3EQL - chains C and D of the 6 polymer chains in the assembly; structure by X-ray diffraction, 2.70 A resolution.

Chain C:
Protein: DNA-directed RNA polymerase subunit beta
From: Thermus thermophilus
Notes: EC 2.7.7.6
UniProt: Q8RQE9 (RPOB_THET8); residues 1-1119 here = UniProt positions 1-1119
Amino-acid sequence (1119 residues; each row starts with the number of its first residue):
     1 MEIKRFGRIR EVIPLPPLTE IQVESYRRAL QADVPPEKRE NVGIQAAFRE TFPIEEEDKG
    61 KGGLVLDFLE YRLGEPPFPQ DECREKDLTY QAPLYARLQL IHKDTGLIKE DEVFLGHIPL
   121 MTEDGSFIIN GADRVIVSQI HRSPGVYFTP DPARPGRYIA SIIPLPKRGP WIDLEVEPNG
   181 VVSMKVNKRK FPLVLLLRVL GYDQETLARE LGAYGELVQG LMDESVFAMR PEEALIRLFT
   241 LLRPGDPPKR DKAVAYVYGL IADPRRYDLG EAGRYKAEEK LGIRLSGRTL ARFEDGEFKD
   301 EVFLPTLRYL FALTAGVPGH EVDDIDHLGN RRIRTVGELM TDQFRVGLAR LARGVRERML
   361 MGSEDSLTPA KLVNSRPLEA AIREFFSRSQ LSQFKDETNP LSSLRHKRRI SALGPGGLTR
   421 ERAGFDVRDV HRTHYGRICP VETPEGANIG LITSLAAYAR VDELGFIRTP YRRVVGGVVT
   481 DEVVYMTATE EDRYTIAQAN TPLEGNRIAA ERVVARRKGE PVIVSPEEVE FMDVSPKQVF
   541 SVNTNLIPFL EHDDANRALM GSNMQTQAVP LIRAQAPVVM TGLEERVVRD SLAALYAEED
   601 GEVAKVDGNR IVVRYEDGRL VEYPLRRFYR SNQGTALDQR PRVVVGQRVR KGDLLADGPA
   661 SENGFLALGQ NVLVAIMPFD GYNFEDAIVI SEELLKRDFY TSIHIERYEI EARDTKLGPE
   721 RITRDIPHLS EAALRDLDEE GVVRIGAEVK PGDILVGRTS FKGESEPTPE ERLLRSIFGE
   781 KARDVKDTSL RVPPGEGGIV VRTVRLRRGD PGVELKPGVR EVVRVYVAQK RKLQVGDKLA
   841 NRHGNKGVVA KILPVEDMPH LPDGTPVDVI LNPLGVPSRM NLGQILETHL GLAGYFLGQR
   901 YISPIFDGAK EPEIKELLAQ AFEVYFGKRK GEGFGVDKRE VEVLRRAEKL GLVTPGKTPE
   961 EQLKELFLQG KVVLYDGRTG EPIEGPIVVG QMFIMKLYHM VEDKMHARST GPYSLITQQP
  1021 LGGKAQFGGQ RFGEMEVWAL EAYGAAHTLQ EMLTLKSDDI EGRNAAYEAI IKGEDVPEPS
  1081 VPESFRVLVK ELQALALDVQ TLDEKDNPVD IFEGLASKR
Residues lining bound ligands: Myxopyronin B (MXP): Glu-1034, Val-1037, Trp-1038, Glu-1041, Ser-1084, Phe-1085, Leu-1088, Leu-1092

Chain D:
Protein: DNA-directed RNA polymerase subunit beta'
From: Thermus thermophilus
Notes: EC 2.7.7.6
UniProt: Q8RQE8 (RPOC_THET8); residues 1-1524 here = UniProt positions 1-1524
Amino-acid sequence (1524 residues; row label = number of the first residue in the row):
     1 MKKEVRKVRI ALASPEKIRS WSYGEVEKPE TINYRTLKPE RDGLFDERIF GPIKDYECAC
    61 GKYKRQRFEG KVCERCGVEV TKSIVRRYRM GHIELATPAA HIWFVKDVPS KIGTLLDLSA
   121 TELEQVLYFS KYIVLDPKGA ILNGVPVEKR QLLTDEEYRE LRYGKQETYP LPPGVDALVK
   181 DGEEVVKGQE LAPGVVSRLD GVALYRFPRR VRVEYVKKER AGLRLPLAAW VEKEAYKPGE
   241 ILAELPEPYL FRAEEEGVVE LKELEEGAFL VLRREDEPVA TYFLPVGMTP LVVHGEIVEK
   301 GQPLAEAKGL LRMPRQVRAA QVEAEEEGET VYLTLFLEWT EPKDYRVQPH MNVVVPEGAR
   361 VEAGDKIVAA IDPEEEVIAE AEGVVHLHEP ASILVVKARV YPFEDDVEVS TGDRVAPGDV
   421 LADGGKVKSD VYGRVEVDLV RNVVRVVESY DIDARMGAEA IQQLLKELDL EALEKELLEE
   481 MKHPSRARRA KARKRLEVVR AFLDSGNRPE WMILEAVPVL PPDLRPMVQV DGGRFATSDL
   541 NDLYRRLINR NNRLKKLLAQ GAPEIIIRNE KRMLQEAVDA LLDNGRRGAP VTNPGSDRPL
   601 RSLTDILSGK QGRFRQNLLG KRVDYSGRSV IVVGPQLKLH QCGLPKRMAL ELFKPFLLKK
   661 MEEKGIAPNV KAARRMLERQ RDIKDEVWDA LEEVIHGKVV LLNRAPTLHR LGIQAFQPVL
   721 VEGQSIQLHP LVCEAFNADF DGDQMAVHVP LSSFAQAEAR IQMLSAHNLL SPASGEPLAK
   781 PSRDIILGLY YITQVRKEKK GAGLEFATPE EALAAHERGE VALNAPIKVA GRETSVGRLK
   841 YVFANPDEAL LAVAHGIVDL QDVVTVRYMG KRLETSPGRI LFARIVAEAV EDEKVAWELI
   901 QLDVPQEKNS LKDLVYQAFL RLGMEKTARL LDALKYYGFT FSTTSGITIG IDDAVIPEEK
   961 KQYLEEADRK LLQIEQAYEM GFLTDRERYD QILQLWTETT EKVTQAVFKN FEENYPFNPL
  1021 YVMAQSGARG NPQQIRQLCG LRGLMQKPSG ETFEVPVRSS FREGLTVLEY FISSHGARKG
  1081 GADTALRTAD SGYLTRKLVD VTHEIVVREA DCGTTNYISV PLFQPDEVTR SLRLRKRADI
  1141 EAGLYGRVLA REVEVLGVRL EEGRYLSMDD VHLLIKAAEA GEIQEVPVRS PLTCQTRYGV
  1201 CQKCYGYDLS MARPVSIGEA VGIVAAQSIG EPGTQLTMRT FHTGGVAGAA DITQGLPRVI
  1261 ELFEARRPKA KAVISEIDGV VRIEETEEKL SVFVESEGFS KEYKLPKEAR LLVKDGDYVE
  1321 AGQPLTRGAI DPHQLLEAKG PEAVERYLVE EIQKVYRAQG VKLHDKHIEI VVRQMMKYVE
  1381 VTDPGDSRLL EGQVLEKWDV EALNERLIAE GKTPVAWKPL LMGVTKSALS TKSWLSAASF
  1441 QNTTHVLTEA AIAGKKDELI GLKENVILGR LIPAGTGSDF VRFTQVVDQK TLKAIEEARK
  1501 EAVEAKERPA ARRGVKREQP GKQA
Disordered / not traced: 1, 208-390, 1506-1524
Metal / ion sites: Zn2+ site 1: Cys-58, Cys-60, Cys-73, Cys-76; Mg2+: Asp-739, Asp-741, Asp-743; Zn2+ site 2: Cys-1112, Cys-1194, Cys-1201, Cys-1204
Residues lining bound ligands: Myxopyronin B (MXP): Leu-607, Lys-610, Gln-611, Leu-618, Leu-619, Gly-620, Lys-621, Val-1099, His-1103, Leu-1435, Ala-1438, Ser-1439, Thr-1443, Lys-1463, Val-1466, Ile-1467
From the paper describing this entry:
  - conformationally variable residues (loop rearrangement): Ser-602 to Lys-621

Interface between chain C and chain D:
Pairs across the interface - 336 pairs, chain C then chain D:
  Phe-425(C) with Lys-1079(D); Ala-1082(D), hydrophobic; Asp-1083(D); Leu-1086(D), hydrophobic
  Arg-428(C) with Arg-1078(D), hydrogen bond (backbone-side chain)
  Asp-429(C) with Arg-1078(D)
  Val-430(C) with Ser-1074(D); His-1075(D), hydrogen bond (backbone-side chain); Arg-1078(D)
  His-431(C) with Phe-1071(D)
  Arg-432(C) with Phe-1071(D)
  Tyr-435(C) with Leu-1068(D); Phe-1071(D), hydrophobic
  Cys-439(C) with Arg-1078(D)
  Pro-440(C) with Arg-1078(D), hydrogen bond (backbone-side chain)
  Thr-443(C) with Arg-1078(D)
  Gly-450(C) with Arg-1078(D)
  Gln-498(C) with Val-1067(D); Leu-1068(D)
  Asn-500(C) with Thr-1066(D); Val-1067(D)
  Glu-520(C) with Lys-1047(D), salt bridge
  Pro-521(C) with Leu-1068(D), hydrophobic; Ile-1072(D), hydrophobic
  Phe-540(C) with Tyr-1070(D), hydrophobic
  Leu-550(C) with Tyr-1070(D)
  Glu-551(C) with Leu-1065(D), hydrogen bond (backbone-backbone)
  His-552(C) with Phe-1061(D), hydrogen bond (side chain-backbone); Arg-1062(D), hydrogen bond (side chain-backbone); Glu-1063(D); Gly-1064(D)
  Asp-553(C) with Phe-1061(D); Tyr-1070(D), hydrogen bond (backbone-side chain)
  Asp-554(C) with Phe-1061(D); Tyr-1070(D)
  Ala-555(C) with Tyr-1070(D), hydrogen bond (backbone-side chain)
  Ala-558(C) with Tyr-1070(D)
  Ile-676(C) with Thr-948(D); Ile-949(D)
  Met-677(C) with Thr-943(D)
  Pro-678(C) with Ser-942(D); Thr-943(D); Ile-947(D), hydrophobic
  Phe-679(C) with Thr-943(D)
  Asp-680(C) with Gln-636(D); Phe-939(D); Thr-943(D)
  Gly-681(C) with Val-633(D); Pro-635(D); Phe-939(D)
  Tyr-682(C) with Val-633(D); Pro-635(D); Gln-636(D), hydrogen bond
  Asn-683(C) with Asp-784(D)
  Phe-684(C) with Pro-730(D); Cys-733(D), hydrophobic; Phe-740(D), hydrophobic; Ser-782(D); Asp-784(D)
  Glu-685(C) with Ala-738(D); Asp-739(D); Arg-783(D); Arg-1029(D), salt bridge
  Asp-686(C) with Asp-739(D); Phe-740(D); Asp-741(D)
  Ala-687(C) with Val-633(D), hydrophobic
  Arg-713(C) with Asp-531(D), salt bridge; Gly-532(D)
  Leu-729(C) with Arg-675(D)
  Ala-733(C) with Arg-679(D)
  Glu-748(C) with Arg-681(D), salt bridge
  Lys-750(C) with Arg-681(D)
  Pro-751(C) with Gln-680(D)
  Glu-770(C) with Arg-65(D), salt bridge
  Glu-796(C) with Gln-680(D)
  Gly-818(C) with Gly-532(D)
  Val-835(C) with Ser-725(D)
  Gly-836(C) with Gln-724(D); Ser-725(D)
  Lys-838(C) with Asp-741(D), hydrogen bond (side chain-backbone)
  Gly-847(C) with Phe-740(D)
  Val-848(C) with Val-632(D), hydrophobic; Phe-740(D), hydrogen bond (backbone-backbone); Gly-742(D)
  Ala-850(C) with Val-632(D), hydrophobic; Val-633(D), hydrophobic
  Asn-872(C) with Asp-784(D), hydrogen bond
  Pro-873(C) with Ile-947(D); Thr-948(D); Ile-949(D), hydrophobic
  Leu-874(C) with Arg-783(D); Asp-784(D); Leu-787(D), hydrophobic; Met-1023(D), hydrophobic; Arg-1029(D)
  Pro-877(C) with Leu-1020(D), hydrophobic; Met-1023(D), hydrophobic
  Ser-878(C) with Arg-1029(D), hydrogen bond; Gln-1034(D)
  Arg-879(C) with Arg-1029(D)
  Met-880(C) with Gln-1034(D); Phe-1061(D), hydrophobic
  Leu-882(C) with Leu-1038(D), hydrophobic
  Ile-885(C) with Gly-950(D); Ile-951(D)
  Leu-886(C) with Ile-951(D), hydrophobic
  His-889(C) with Ile-951(D)
  Phe-906(C) with Leu-1065(D); Thr-1066(D); Val-1067(D), hydrophobic
  Glu-911(C) with Ile-951(D); Arg-1062(D), salt bridge
  Lys-915(C) with Asp-952(D), salt bridge
  Arg-946(C) with Tyr-791(D), hydrogen bond; Asp-859(D), salt bridge; Leu-860(D)
  Lys-949(C) with Arg-796(D); Glu-798(D); Asp-859(D), salt bridge; Asp-862(D), salt bridge
  Leu-950(C) with Phe-1017(D)
  Gln-969(C) with Asp-952(D)
  Lys-971(C) with Asp-953(D), salt bridge
  Arg-978(C) with Thr-943(D)
  Ile-983(C) with Thr-943(D); Thr-944(D); Gly-946(D)
  Glu-984(C) with Tyr-791(D), hydrogen bond; Thr-944(D), hydrogen bond (backbone-backbone); Ser-945(D), hydrogen bond (side chain-backbone); Gly-946(D)
  Pro-986(C) with Thr-948(D)
  Ile-987(C) with Thr-948(D)
  Val-988(C) with Thr-948(D); Ile-949(D)
  Glu-1002(C) with Arg-628(D); Gln-744(D)
  Asp-1003(C) with Gln-724(D), hydrogen bond (backbone-side chain)
  Met-1005(C) with Arg-628(D); Ser-629(D); Met-648(D), hydrophobic; Gln-724(D)
  His-1006(C) with Gly-627(D); Arg-628(D), hydrogen bond (backbone-backbone); Met-648(D)
  Ala-1007(C) with Ser-626(D); Met-648(D), hydrophobic; Glu-651(D); Leu-652(D), hydrophobic
  Arg-1008(C) with Asp-624(D), salt bridge; Tyr-625(D); Ser-626(D), hydrogen bond (backbone-backbone); Glu-651(D)
  Ser-1009(C) with Asp-624(D); Tyr-625(D); Glu-651(D), hydrogen bond (backbone-backbone); Lys-654(D); Pro-655(D)
  Thr-1010(C) with Tyr-625(D)
  Tyr-1013(C) with Asp-624(D), hydrogen bond
  Leu-1015(C) with Arg-87(D); Pro-526(D), hydrophobic; Val-528(D), hydrophobic
  Ile-1016(C) with Arg-87(D), hydrogen bond (backbone-side chain); Asp-523(D); Pro-526(D), hydrophobic
  Gln-1018(C) with Arg-87(D)
  Gln-1019(C) with Gly-620(D); Lys-621(D); Arg-622(D)
  Pro-1020(C) with Arg-622(D); Asp-624(D)
  Gly-1029(C) with Arg-622(D); Val-623(D); Ser-626(D)
  Gln-1030(C) with Arg-622(D); Val-623(D), hydrogen bond (backbone-backbone); Ser-626(D), hydrogen bond (backbone-side chain); Gly-627(D), hydrogen bond (side chain-backbone); Arg-628(D), hydrogen bond (side chain-backbone); Ala-746(D); Val-747(D)
  Arg-1031(C) with Gly-620(D), hydrogen bond (side chain-backbone); Lys-621(D); Arg-622(D)
  Phe-1032(C) with Gly-620(D); Lys-621(D), hydrogen bond (backbone-backbone); Val-623(D), hydrophobic; His-748(D)
  Glu-1034(C) with Gln-616(D); Leu-619(D); Lys-1463(D), salt bridge
  Met-1035(C) with Gln-616(D); Thr-707(D)
  Glu-1036(C) with Asn-703(D), hydrogen bond; Thr-707(D), hydrogen bond; Ile-713(D)
  Trp-1038(C) with Ile-1223(D), hydrophobic; Gln-1227(D)
  Ala-1039(C) with Thr-707(D); Arg-710(D); Ile-713(D), hydrophobic; Gln-1227(D)
  Leu-1040(C) with Ile-713(D), hydrophobic
  Glu-1041(C) with Ala-1220(D); Leu-1462(D); Val-1466(D)
  Ala-1042(C) with Arg-710(D); Gln-1227(D)
  Tyr-1043(C) with Arg-710(D), hydrogen bond (side chain-backbone); Leu-711(D); Ile-713(D), hydrogen bond (side chain-backbone); Gln-762(D); Met-763(D), hydrophobic; Asn-768(D)
  Gly-1044(C) with Gln-762(D), hydrogen bond (backbone-side chain); Thr-1476(D), hydrogen bond (backbone-side chain)
  Ala-1045(C) with Glu-758(D); Gln-762(D), hydrogen bond (backbone-side chain); Met-763(D), hydrophobic
  Ala-1046(C) with Glu-758(D), hydrogen bond (backbone-side chain); Thr-1476(D); Gly-1477(D)
  His-1047(C) with Phe-754(D); Glu-758(D), hydrogen bond (backbone-side chain)
  Thr-1048(C) with Leu-701(D); Ala-755(D), hydrogen bond (side chain-backbone); Glu-758(D), hydrogen bond (backbone-side chain)
  Leu-1049(C) with Val-1466(D), hydrophobic; Ile-1472(D), hydrophobic
  Gln-1050(C) with Gly-1469(D); Leu-1471(D)
  Glu-1051(C) with Pro-750(D); Leu-751(D), hydrogen bond (side chain-backbone); Ser-752(D), hydrogen bond; Ala-755(D)
  Met-1052(C) with Val-623(D), hydrophobic; His-748(D)
  Leu-1053(C) with Lys-621(D), hydrogen bond (backbone-side chain); Val-1466(D), hydrophobic
  Lys-1056(C) with Val-623(D); Asp-624(D), hydrogen bond (backbone-backbone); Tyr-625(D); Val-749(D), hydrogen bond (side chain-backbone); Pro-750(D); Leu-751(D)
  Ser-1057(C) with Lys-621(D); Arg-622(D), hydrogen bond (side chain-backbone)
  Asp-1058(C) with Lys-621(D)
  Tyr-1067(C) with Pro-655(D), hydrophobic; Leu-658(D); Arg-674(D), hydrogen bond
  Ile-1070(C) with Tyr-625(D); Phe-656(D), hydrophobic; Leu-751(D), hydrophobic
  Ile-1071(C) with Pro-655(D), hydrophobic; Leu-658(D), hydrophobic; Lys-659(D); Val-670(D), hydrophobic
  Lys-1072(C) with Lys-659(D)
  Asp-1075(C) with Leu-751(D); Ser-752(D); Ser-753(D), hydrogen bond (side chain-backbone)
  Val-1076(C) with Ser-752(D)
  Pro-1082(C) with Lys-621(D); Leu-1468(D)
  Glu-1083(C) with Arg-87(D), salt bridge; Tyr-88(D), hydrogen bond
  Ser-1084(C) with Lys-610(D); Lys-621(D)
  Phe-1085(C) with Ile-1467(D); Leu-1468(D), hydrophobic
  Arg-1086(C) with Tyr-88(D), hydrogen bond
  Val-1087(C) with Leu-524(D), hydrophobic; Lys-610(D)
  Leu-1088(C) with Leu-607(D), hydrophobic; Lys-610(D)
  Lys-1090(C) with Tyr-88(D); Met-90(D)
  Glu-1091(C) with Ile-606(D); Lys-610(D), salt bridge
  Leu-1092(C) with Leu-607(D), hydrophobic; Leu-1447(D), hydrophobic
  Gln-1093(C) with Trp-21(D); Met-90(D); Pro-518(D)
  Ala-1094(C) with Pro-518(D); Leu-582(D); Leu-603(D), hydrophobic
  Leu-1095(C) with His-101(D); Leu-582(D); Thr-604(D)
  Ala-1096(C) with Ala-13(D), hydrogen bond (backbone-backbone); His-101(D), hydrogen bond (backbone-side chain)
  Leu-1097(C) with Ile-10(D), hydrophobic; Ala-11(D); Trp-21(D); Trp-103(D), hydrophobic; Leu-1447(D), hydrophobic
  Asp-1098(C) with Arg-9(D); Ile-10(D); Ala-11(D), hydrogen bond (backbone-backbone); Lys-17(D), salt bridge; Trp-21(D)
  Val-1099(C) with Val-8(D), hydrophobic; Arg-9(D)
  Gln-1100(C) with Lys-7(D); Val-8(D); Arg-9(D), hydrogen bond (backbone-backbone); Lys-17(D)
  Thr-1101(C) with Val-5(D); Lys-7(D)
  Leu-1102(C) with Val-5(D); Arg-6(D), hydrogen bond (backbone-backbone); Lys-7(D), hydrogen bond (backbone-backbone); Arg-9(D)
  Asp-1103(C) with Lys-3(D); Arg-6(D)
  Glu-1104(C) with Lys-7(D)
  Asp-1106(C) with Lys-7(D), salt bridge; Lys-1456(D), salt bridge
  Pro-1108(C) with Lys-3(D), hydrogen bond (backbone-side chain)
  Val-1109(C) with Lys-3(D); Val-5(D), hydrophobic
  Leu-1115(C) with Tyr-23(D); Ile-84(D), hydrophobic; Val-85(D), hydrophobic; Tyr-88(D), hydrophobic; Arg-89(D), hydrogen bond (backbone-side chain)
  Ala-1116(C) with Tyr-23(D), hydrogen bond (backbone-side chain)
  Ser-1117(C) with Tyr-23(D), hydrogen bond (backbone-side chain)
  Lys-1118(C) with Arg-19(D); Ser-20(D); Ser-22(D), hydrogen bond (side chain-backbone); Tyr-23(D)
Interface residues without a listed pair, chain C (178 interface residues in all): His-434, Val-441, Ala-447, Ile-449, Arg-516, Val-539, Lys-716, Gly-752, Asp-753, Pro-769, Pro-817, Asp-837, Lys-846, Val-849, Val-876, Gly-951, Leu-952, Gly-985, His-999, Gly-1011, Gln-1026, Phe-1027, Gly-1033, Thr-1054, Leu-1055, Arg-1063, Gly-1073, Phe-1112
Interface residues without a listed pair, chain D (192 interface residues in all): Glu-4, Leu-12, Tyr-34, Leu-514, Leu-520, Pro-521, Val-630, Pro-645, Arg-704, His-709, Gln-714, Gly-723, Ile-827, Lys-828, Tyr-1015, Pro-1019, Ala-1028, Gln-1037, Arg-1042, Pro-1048, Phe-1053, Glu-1054, Val-1055, Gly-1081, Ala-1085, Thr-1095, Arg-1096, Val-1099, Glu-1219, Val-1224, Arg-1470, Gly-1475

In short:
178 residues of chain C and 192 residues of chain D are in contact; the contacts include 61 hydrogen bonds and
18 salt bridges. Polar contacts include Glu-520(C)/Lys-1047(D), Glu-685(C)/Arg-1029(D) and
Arg-713(C)/Asp-531(D). Myxopyronin B is bound between chain C and chain D. Cys-58(D), Cys-60(D), Cys-73(D) and
Cys-76(D) coordinate Zn2+ site 1. From the paper: conformational variability at Ser-602(D).
Here chain C is DNA-directed RNA polymerase subunit beta and chain D is DNA-directed RNA polymerase subunit
beta', both from Thermus thermophilus. Entry 3EQL (Crystal structure of the T. Thermophilus RNA polymerase
holoenzyme in complex with antibiotic myxopyronin) was determined by X-ray diffraction.
